PDB entry 1JBT | X-ray diffraction, 2.70 A resolution | chains C and A

[Chain C]
Molecule: 29-mer sarcin/ricin domain RNA analog
Sequence (29 nucleotides; row label = number of the first residue in the row):
     1 CGCUCCUCAG UACGAGAGGA ACCGGAGCG
Bound ions: K+ site 1 near U7 (its only coordinating residue here); K+ site 2 near G14 (its only coordinating residue here); K+ site 3 near G24 (its only coordinating residue here)

[Chain A]
Molecule: Restrictocin
Source organism: Aspergillus restrictus
Notes: EC 3.1.27.-
Reference sequence: P67876 (RNMG_ASPRE); residues 1-149 here correspond to UniProt positions 28-176 (UniProt number = residue number + 27)
Chain sequence (149 residues; numbered 1 to 149; the number before each row is that of its first residue):
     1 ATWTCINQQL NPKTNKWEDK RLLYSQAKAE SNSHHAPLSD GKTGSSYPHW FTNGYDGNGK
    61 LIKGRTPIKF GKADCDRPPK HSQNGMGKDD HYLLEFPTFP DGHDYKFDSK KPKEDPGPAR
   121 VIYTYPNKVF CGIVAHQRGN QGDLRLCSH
Disulfide bonds: Cys5-Cys147, Cys75-Cys131
Swiss-Prot annotation at these positions:
  - active site: His49, Glu95 (Proton acceptor), His136 (Proton donor)

[Chain C / chain A interface]
Pairs across the interface (22; chain C residue first):
  C6(C) - Lys111(A)  salt bridge to the phosphate
  U7(C) - Lys111(A)  phosphate contact
  A9(C) - Lys110(A)  hydrogen bond to the sugar
  G10(C) - Gly41(A)  sugar contact
  G10(C) - Thr43(A)  sugar contact
  G10(C) - Gly44(A)  base contact
  G10(C) - Ser46(A)  sugar contact
  G10(C) - Lys110(A)  salt bridge to the phosphate
  G10(C) - Lys113(A)  base contact
  U11(C) - Gly41(A)  phosphate contact
  U11(C) - Lys42(A)  phosphate contact
  A15(C) - Trp50(A)  base contact
  A15(C) - Thr52(A)  base contact
  A15(C) - Tyr55(A)  sugar contact
  A15(C) - Ile62(A)  sugar contact
  A15(C) - Arg65(A)  phosphate contact
  G16(C) - Ile62(A)  phosphate contact
  G16(C) - Arg65(A)  salt bridge to the phosphate
  A17(C) - Arg65(A)  hydrogen bond to the base
  A17(C) - Gly142(A)  base contact
  A17(C) - Asp143(A)  base contact
  G19(C) - Ser46(A)  base contact
Also at the interface, not in a pair above, chain C (11 interface residues in all): C13, G18
Also at the interface, not in a pair above, chain A (18 interface residues in all): Ser45, Gln83, His136

[Overview]
The interface between chain C and chain A involves 11 residues on one side and 18 on the other; the contacts
include 2 hydrogen bonds and 3 salt bridges. Polar contacts include A17(C)-Arg65(A), A9(C)-Lys110(A) and
C6(C)-Lys111(A). From UniProt: 3 active-site residues on chain A.
Chain C is a 29-mer sarcin/ricin domain RNA analog and chain A is Restrictocin (Aspergillus restrictus); the
structure, Crystal structure of ribotoxin restrictocin complexed with a 29-mer sarcin/ricin domain RNA analog,
was determined by X-ray diffraction together with 1JBR and 1JBS from the same study.
